2BKY - chains A and Y of the 4 polymer chains in the assembly; structure by X-ray diffraction, 1.70 A resolution.

Chain A:
Molecule: DNA/RNA-binding protein alba 1
Source organism: Sulfolobus solfataricus
UniProtKB: P60849 (ALBA1_SULSO); residue numbers follow UniProt; this construct covers 1-97
Sequence (97 residues; each row starts with the number of its first residue):
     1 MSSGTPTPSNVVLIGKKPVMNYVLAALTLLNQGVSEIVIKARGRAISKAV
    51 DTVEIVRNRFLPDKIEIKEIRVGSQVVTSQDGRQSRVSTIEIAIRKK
Disordered / not traced: 1-8
Swiss-Prot annotation at these positions:
  - binding site (RNA): Lys16, Lys17, Tyr22, Arg42, Arg44
  - site: Lys17 (Not acetylated by pat acetylase)
  - modified residue: Ser2 (N-acetylserine), Lys16 (N6,N6,N6-trimethyllysine), Asn31 (Deamidated asparagine), Gln32 (Deamidated glutamine), Lys40 (N6-methyllysine), Lys48 (N6-acetyllysine), Asp51 (Aspartate methyl ester), Asn58 (Deamidated asparagine), Lys64 (N6-acetyllysine), Lys68 (N6-acetyllysine), Glu69 (Glutamate methyl ester (Glu)), Gln75 (N5-methylglutamine), Asp81 (Aspartate methyl ester), Lys97 (N6-methyllysine)
  - mutagenesis: Ser2 (S2A/E/G/L/T/P/V: Decreases acetylation), Lys16 (K16A: Decreases DNA binding affinity; K16E: Decreases DNA binding affinity. Unable to repress transcription. Abolishes acetylation), Lys17 (K17A: Decreases DNA binding affinity. Unable to repress transcription; K17E: Decreases DNA binding affinity. No significant effect on acetylation), Phe60 (F60A: Decreases DNA binding affinity and cooperative side-by-side binding between homodimers)
What the authors report for this chain:
  - post-translational modification sites: Lys16 (citing earlier work)

Chain Y:
Molecule: DNA/RNA-binding protein alba 2
Source organism: Sulfolobus solfataricus
UniProtKB: Q97ZF4 (ALBA2_SULSO); residue numbers follow UniProt; this construct covers 1-89
Sequence (89 residues; numbered 1 to 89; the number before each row is that of its first residue):
     1 MTEKLNEIVVRKTKNVEDHVLDVIVLFNQGIDEVILKGTGREISKAVDVY
    51 NSLKDRLGDGVQLVNVQTGSEVRDRRRISYILLRLKRVY
Disordered / not traced: 1-3
Swiss-Prot annotation at these positions:
  - binding site (Zn(2+)): Lys14, Asp18, Asp22
  - modified residue: Lys12 (N6-acetyllysine)

Chain A / chain Y interface:
Contacting residue pairs (6; chain A residue first):
  Val76(A) - Tyr50(Y)
  Thr78(A) - Asn65(Y)
  Thr78(A) - Val66(Y)
  Gln84(A) - Leu63(Y)  hydrogen bond (side chain-backbone)
  Arg86(A) - Lys54(Y)
  Arg86(A) - Asp59(Y)  salt bridge
Interface residues without a listed pair, chain Y (7 interface residues in all): Val64

In short:
The interface between chain A and chain Y involves 4 residues on one side and 7 on the other, with 1 hydrogen
bond and 1 salt bridge. Polar contacts include Arg86(A)-Asp59(Y) and Gln84(A)-Leu63(Y). From the paper: a
modification site at Lys16(A).
Chain A is DNA/RNA-binding protein alba 1 and chain Y is DNA/RNA-binding protein alba 2, both from Sulfolobus
solfataricus; the structure, Crystal structure of the Alba1:Alba2 heterodimer from sulfolobus solfataricus,
was determined by X-ray diffraction.
